PDB entry 7TQV | electron microscopy, 3.43 A resolution | chains E and G of the 8 polymer chains in the assembly

Chain E:
Protein: Uridylate-specific endoribonuclease
From: Severe acute respiratory syndrome coronavirus 2
Notes: EC 3.1.-.-
Reference sequence: P0DTD1 (R1AB_SARS2); residues 2-347 here correspond to UniProt positions 6453-6798 (UniProt number = residue number + 6451)
Amino-acid sequence (362 residues; numbered -14 to 347; the number before each row is that of its first residue; numbers below 1 keep their minus sign (Gly-14 is residue -14)):
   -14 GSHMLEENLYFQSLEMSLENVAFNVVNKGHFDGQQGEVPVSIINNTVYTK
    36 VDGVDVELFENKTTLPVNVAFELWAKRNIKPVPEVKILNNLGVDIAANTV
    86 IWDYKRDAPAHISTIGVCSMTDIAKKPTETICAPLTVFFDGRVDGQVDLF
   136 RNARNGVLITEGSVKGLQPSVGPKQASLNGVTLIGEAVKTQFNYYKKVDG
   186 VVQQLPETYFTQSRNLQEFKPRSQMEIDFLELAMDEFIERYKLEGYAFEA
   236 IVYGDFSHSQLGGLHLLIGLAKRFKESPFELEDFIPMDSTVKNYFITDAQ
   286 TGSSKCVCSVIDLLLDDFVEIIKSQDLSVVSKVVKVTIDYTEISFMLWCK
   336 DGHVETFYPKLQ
Unresolved in the structure: -14 to -2, 346-347
Sequence notes: expression tag (-14 to 1); engineered mutation Ala235 (His6686 in P0DTD1)
Curated features (UniProtKB/Swiss-Prot):
  - active site: His250 (Proton acceptor), Lys290 (For uridylate-specific endoribonuclease nsp15 activity)
  - binding site (uracil): Lys290 to Ser294, Thr341 to Lys345
  - site: Lys290 (Transition state stabilizer), Ser294 (Uracil recognition site), Gln347 (Cleavage)
What the authors report for this chain:
  - binding site for the 52-nt RNA strand (chain G): Gln19, Lys111, Lys150, Trp333, Glu340, Tyr343
  - mutagenesis - E340A: increased catalytic activity
  - mutagenesis - H235A: abolished catalytic activity
  - mutagenesis - W333A: decreased catalytic activity on ssRNA
  - mutagenesis - W333A: decreased catalytic activity on dsRNA

Chain G:
Molecule: 52-nt RNA strand
Sequence (52 nucleotides; row label = number of the first residue in the row):
     1 GGAGGUAGUAGGUUGUAUAGUAGUAAGACCAGACCCUAGACCAAUUCAUG
    51 CC
Unresolved in the structure: 1-3, 37-52

How chain E and chain G interact:
Contacting residue pairs (4; chain E residue first):
  Lys111(E) - G12(G)  phosphate contact
  Thr113(E) - G11(G)  hydrogen bond to the phosphate
  Asp133(E) - U9(G)  hydrogen bond to the sugar
  Asn137(E) - A10(G)  sugar contact

Overview:
The chain E/chain G interface involves 4 residues from each chain, with 2 hydrogen bonds. Polar pairs include
Asp133(E)-U9(G) and Thr113(E)-G11(G). The paper reports a binding site for the 52-nt RNA strand (chain G) at
Gln19(E), Lys111(E) and Lys150(E) among others; E340A of chain E increases catalytic activity; 3 substitutions
were tested in all.
Chain E is Uridylate-specific endoribonuclease (Severe acute respiratory syndrome coronavirus 2) and chain G
is a 52-nt RNA strand; the structure, SARS-CoV-2 endoribonuclease Nsp15 bound to dsRNA, was determined by
electron microscopy together with 7TJ2 from the same study.
